PDB entry 2BN5 | solution NMR | chains A and B

# Chain A
Protein: PSI
Organism: Drosophila melanogaster
Notes: fragment: b box, residues 651-683
UniProt: Q7JPS0 (Q7JPS0_DROSP); residues 651-683 here = UniProt positions 651-683
Chain sequence (33 residues; each row starts with the number of its first residue):
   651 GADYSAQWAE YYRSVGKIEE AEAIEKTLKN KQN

# Chain B
Protein: U1 small nuclear ribonucleoprotein 70 kDa
Notes: fragment: psi binding region, residues 405-425
UniProt: P17133 (RU17_DROME); residue numbers follow UniProt; this construct covers 405-425
Chain sequence (21 residues; row label = number of the first residue in the row):
   405 RPPPAHHNMF SVPPPPILGR G
Curated features (UniProtKB/Swiss-Prot):
  - region: Arg-405 to Gly-425 (Mediates binding to Psi)

# Interface between chain A and chain B
Residue-residue contacts - 10 pairs, chain A then chain B:
  Tyr-654(A) / Phe-414(B)
  Tyr-654(A) / Ser-415(B)
  Glu-660(A) / Ile-421(B)
  Tyr-661(A) / Pro-419(B)
  Tyr-661(A) / Pro-420(B)
  Tyr-661(A) / Ile-421(B)
  Tyr-661(A) / Leu-422(B)
  Tyr-662(A) / Phe-414(B)
  Val-665(A) / Pro-420(B)
  Ile-674(A) / Phe-414(B)
Interface residues without a listed pair, chain A (8 interface residues in all): Trp-658, Ser-664
Interface residues without a listed pair, chain B (7 interface residues in all): Val-416

# Overview
8 residues of chain A and 7 residues of chain B are in contact.
Chain A is PSI (Drosophila melanogaster) and chain B is U1 small nuclear ribonucleoprotein 70 kDa; the
structure, P-Element Somatic Inhibitor Protein Complex with U1-70k proline-rich peptide, was determined by
solution NMR.
